Entry 6C23 (electron microscopy, 3.90 A resolution); this record covers chains A and Q of the 12 polymer chains in the assembly.

# Chain A (and Q)
Molecule: Polycomb protein SUZ12
Source organism: Homo sapiens
Notes: chain Q of this document is another copy of the same molecule, construct and numbering; everything in this record applies to it too
Reference sequence: Q15022 (SUZ12_HUMAN); residue numbers follow UniProt; this construct covers 1-739
Chain sequence (739 residues; each row starts with the number of its first residue):
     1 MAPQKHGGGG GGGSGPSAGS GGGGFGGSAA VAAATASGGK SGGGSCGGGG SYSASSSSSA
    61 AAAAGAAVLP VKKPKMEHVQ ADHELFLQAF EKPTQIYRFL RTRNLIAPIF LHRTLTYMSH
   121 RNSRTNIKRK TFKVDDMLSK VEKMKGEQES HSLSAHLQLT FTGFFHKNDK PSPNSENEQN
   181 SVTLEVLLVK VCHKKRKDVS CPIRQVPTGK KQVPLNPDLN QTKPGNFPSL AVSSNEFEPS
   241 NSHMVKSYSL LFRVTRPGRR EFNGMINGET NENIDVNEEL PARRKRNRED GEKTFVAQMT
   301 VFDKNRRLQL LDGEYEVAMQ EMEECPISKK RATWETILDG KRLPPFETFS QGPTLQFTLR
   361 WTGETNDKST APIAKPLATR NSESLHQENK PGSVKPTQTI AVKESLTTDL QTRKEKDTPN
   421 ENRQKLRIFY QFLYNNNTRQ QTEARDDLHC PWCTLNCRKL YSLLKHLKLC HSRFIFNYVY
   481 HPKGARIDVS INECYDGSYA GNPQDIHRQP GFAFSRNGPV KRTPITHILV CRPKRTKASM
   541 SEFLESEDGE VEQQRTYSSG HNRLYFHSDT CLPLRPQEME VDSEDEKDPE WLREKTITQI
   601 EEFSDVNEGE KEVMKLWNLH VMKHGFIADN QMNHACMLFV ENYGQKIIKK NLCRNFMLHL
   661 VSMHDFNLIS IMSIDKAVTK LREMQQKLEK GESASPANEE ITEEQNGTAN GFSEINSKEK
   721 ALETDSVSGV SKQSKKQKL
Unresolved in the structure: 1-425, 549-739 (chain Q: 1-80, 147-739)
Disulfide bonds: C450-C453

# Interface between chain A and chain Q
Pairs across the interface (32; chain A residue first):
  F432(A) with F86(Q), hydrophobic; F90(Q), hydrophobic
  Y434(A) with L85(Q); F86(Q), hydrophobic
  R439(A) with H83(Q); F86(Q)
  Q440(A) with F86(Q)
  P451(A) with R98(Q)
  W452(A) with T94(Q); R101(Q)
  C453(A) with R101(Q)
  T454(A) with L105(Q)
  L455(A) with H112(Q); R121(Q)
  N456(A) with R121(Q), hydrogen bond (backbone-side chain)
  C457(A) with M118(Q), hydrophobic
  R458(A) with H120(Q)
  K459(A) with H120(Q)
  S462(A) with Y117(Q), hydrogen bond (side chain-backbone); M118(Q), hydrogen bond
  K465(A) with Y117(Q)
  H466(A) with H112(Q); Y117(Q)
  L469(A) with Y117(Q), hydrophobic
  C470(A) with Y97(Q)
  H471(A) with Y97(Q)
  S472(A) with Y97(Q)
  R473(A) with P93(Q); I96(Q); Y97(Q), hydrogen bond (backbone-side chain)
  F474(A) with P93(Q), hydrophobic
  V489(A) with F90(Q), hydrophobic
Interface residues without a listed pair, chain A (26 interface residues in all): L433, I491, Y495
Interface residues without a listed pair, chain Q (17 interface residues in all): A89

# In short
The interface between chain A and chain Q involves 26 residues on one side and 17 on the other, with 4
hydrogen bonds. Among the polar pairs are N456(A)-R121(Q), S462(A)-Y117(Q) and S462(A)-M118(Q).
Both chains are Polycomb protein SUZ12 (Homo sapiens). Entry 6C23 (Cryo-EM structure of PRC2 bound to
cofactors AEBP2 and JARID2 in the Compact Active State) was determined by electron microscopy, deposited
together with 6C24.
